8HAI - chains F and J of the 11 polymer chains in the assembly; structure by electron microscopy, 4.70 A resolution (low resolution: residue-level contacts below are approximate; hydrogen-bond / salt-bridge calls are withheld).

Chain F:
Name: Histone H4
From: Homo sapiens
Sequence (102 residues; each row starts with the number of its first residue):
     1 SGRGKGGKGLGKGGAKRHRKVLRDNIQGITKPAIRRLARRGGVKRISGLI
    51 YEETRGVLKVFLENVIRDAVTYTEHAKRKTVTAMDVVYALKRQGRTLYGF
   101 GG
Not modelled in the structure: 1-18, 102
Modified / non-standard residues: Lys12 (N(6)-acetyllysine; ALY); Lys16 (N(6)-acetyllysine; ALY)

Chain J:
Molecule: 180-nt DNA strand
From: Homo sapiens
Sequence (180 nucleotides; row label = number of the first residue in the row):
     1 ATCCGTCCGTTACCGCCATCAATATCCACCTGCAGATTCTACCAAAAGTG
    51 TATTTGGAAACTGCTCCATCAAAAGGCATGTTCAGCTGAATTCAGCTGAA
   101 CATGCCTTTTGATGGAGCAGTTTCCAAATACACTTTTGGTAGAATCTGCA
   151 GGTGGATATTGATGGCGGTAACGGACGGAT
Not modelled in the structure: 1-16, 164-180

How chain F and chain J interact:
Pairs across the interface (8; chain F residue first):
  Arg19(F) - DA68(J)
  Arg19(F) - DT69(J)
  Thr30(F) - DA78(J)
  Thr30(F) - DT79(J)
  Pro32(F) - DA78(J)
  Pro32(F) - DT79(J)
  Arg36(F) - DA78(J)
  Lys77(F) - DA58(J)
Interface residues without a listed pair, chain F (8 interface residues in all): Lys31, Arg45, Thr80
Interface residues without a listed pair, chain J (9 interface residues in all): DC67, DC77, DG85, DT87

In short:
8 residues of chain F face 9 of chain J across their interface.
Here chain F is Histone H4 and chain J is a 180-nt DNA strand, both from Homo sapiens. Entry 8HAI (Cryo-EM
structure of the p300 catalytic core bound to the H4K12acK16ac nucleosome, class 1 (4.7 angstrom ...) was
determined by electron microscopy (same publication as 8HAG, 8HAH, 8HAJ, 8HAK, 8HAL, 8HAM and 8HAN).
